9QUS - chains A and B; structure by X-ray diffraction, 1.50 A resolution.

[Chain A (and B)]
Molecule: Triosephosphate isomerase
Organism: Rhodonellum psychrophilum
Notes: EC 5.3.1.1; chain B of this document is another copy of the same molecule, construct and numbering; everything in this record applies to it too
UniProtKB: U5C6G9 (U5C6G9_9BACT); residues 21-273 here correspond to UniProt positions 1-253 (UniProt number = residue number - 20)
Amino-acid sequence (253 residues; row label = number of the first residue in the row):
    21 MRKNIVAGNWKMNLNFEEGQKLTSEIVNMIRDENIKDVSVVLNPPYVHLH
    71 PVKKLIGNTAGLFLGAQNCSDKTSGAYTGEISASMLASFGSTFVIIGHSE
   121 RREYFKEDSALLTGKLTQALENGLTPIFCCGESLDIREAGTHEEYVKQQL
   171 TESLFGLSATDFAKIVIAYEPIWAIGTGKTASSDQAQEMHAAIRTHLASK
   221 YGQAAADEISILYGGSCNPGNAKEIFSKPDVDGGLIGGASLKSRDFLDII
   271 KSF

[Interface between chain A and chain B]
Pairs across the interface - 84 pairs, chain A then chain B:
  Asn29(A) - Thr98(B)  hydrogen bond
  Lys31(A) - Gly95(B)
  Lys31(A) - Ala96(B)
  Lys31(A) - Thr98(B)
  Met32(A) - Ser90(B)
  Met32(A) - Lys92(B)
  Met32(A) - Thr93(B)
  Met32(A) - Ser94(B)
  Met32(A) - Gly95(B)  hydrogen bond (backbone-backbone)
  Met32(A) - Tyr97(B)
  Met32(A) - Glu100(B)
  Met32(A) - Ile101(B)
  Met32(A) - Ser102(B)
  Met32(A) - Met105(B)
  Asn33(A) - Gly95(B)  hydrogen bond (side chain-backbone)
  Asn33(A) - Met105(B)
  Leu34(A) - Met105(B)
  Asn35(A) - Ser108(B)
  Phe36(A) - His70(B)
  Phe36(A) - Ser108(B)  hydrogen bond (backbone-side chain)
  Phe36(A) - Phe109(B)  hydrophobic
  Pro65(A) - Ile101(B)  hydrophobic
  Pro65(A) - Met105(B)  hydrophobic
  Tyr66(A) - Tyr66(B)  hydrophobic
  Tyr66(A) - Val67(B)
  Tyr66(A) - Gly99(B)
  Tyr66(A) - Ile101(B)
  Val67(A) - Tyr66(B)
  Val67(A) - Leu69(B)  hydrophobic
  Val67(A) - Phe109(B)  hydrophobic
  His68(A) - Phe109(B)
  Leu69(A) - Val67(B)  hydrophobic
  His70(A) - Phe36(B)
  His70(A) - His70(B)  hydrogen bond
  Pro71(A) - His70(B)
  Gln87(A) - Thr98(B)
  Gln87(A) - Gly99(B)  hydrogen bond (side chain-backbone)
  Ser90(A) - Met32(B)
  Lys92(A) - Met32(B)
  Thr93(A) - Met32(B)
  Ser94(A) - Met32(B)
  Gly95(A) - Lys31(B)
  Gly95(A) - Met32(B)  hydrogen bond (backbone-backbone)
  Gly95(A) - Asn33(B)  hydrogen bond (backbone-side chain)
  Ala96(A) - Lys31(B)
  Ala96(A) - Glu120(B)
  Tyr97(A) - Met32(B)
  Tyr97(A) - Glu120(B)  hydrogen bond (backbone-side chain)
  Tyr97(A) - Tyr124(B)  hydrophobic
  Thr98(A) - Asn29(B)  hydrogen bond
  Thr98(A) - Lys31(B)
  Thr98(A) - Gln87(B)
  Thr98(A) - His118(B)
  Thr98(A) - Glu120(B)  hydrogen bond
  Thr98(A) - Arg121(B)  hydrogen bond (backbone-side chain)
  Gly99(A) - Tyr66(B)
  Gly99(A) - Gln87(B)  hydrogen bond (backbone-side chain)
  Gly99(A) - Arg121(B)
  Glu100(A) - Met32(B)
  Glu100(A) - Arg121(B)  salt bridge
  Glu100(A) - Phe125(B)
  Ile101(A) - Met32(B)
  Ile101(A) - Pro65(B)  hydrophobic
  Ile101(A) - Tyr66(B)
  Ile101(A) - Val67(B)  hydrophobic
  Ser102(A) - Met32(B)
  Met105(A) - Met32(B)
  Met105(A) - Asn33(B)
  Met105(A) - Leu34(B)
  Met105(A) - Pro65(B)  hydrophobic
  Ser108(A) - Asn35(B)
  Ser108(A) - Phe36(B)  hydrogen bond (side chain-backbone)
  Ser108(A) - Glu37(B)  hydrogen bond
  Phe109(A) - Phe36(B)  hydrophobic
  Phe109(A) - Val67(B)
  Phe109(A) - His68(B)
  His118(A) - Thr98(B)  hydrogen bond
  Glu120(A) - Ala96(B)
  Glu120(A) - Tyr97(B)  hydrogen bond (side chain-backbone)
  Glu120(A) - Thr98(B)  hydrogen bond
  Arg121(A) - Thr98(B)  hydrogen bond (side chain-backbone)
  Arg121(A) - Gly99(B)
  Arg121(A) - Glu100(B)  salt bridge
  Phe125(A) - Glu100(B)
Interface residues without a listed pair, chain A (37 interface residues in all): Asn88, Leu106, Tyr124
Interface residues without a listed pair, chain B (38 interface residues in all): Pro71, Asn88, Leu106

[Overview]
37 residues of chain A and 38 residues of chain B are in contact, with 19 hydrogen bonds and 2 salt bridges.
Polar contacts include Glu100(A)-Arg121(B), Asn29(A)-Thr98(B) and Asn33(A)-Gly95(B).
Both chains are Triosephosphate isomerase (Rhodonellum psychrophilum). Entry 9QUS (Triosephosphate isomerase
of Rhodonellum psychrophilum) was determined by X-ray diffraction (same publication as 9QUU).
